Entry 6T2V (electron microscopy, 3.80 A resolution); this record covers chains B and C of the 4 polymer chains in the assembly.

# Chain B
Name: RecBCD enzyme subunit RecB
Organism: Escherichia coli
Notes: EC 3.1.11.5
UniProtKB: P08394 (RECB_ECOLI); residues 1-1180 here = UniProt positions 1-1180
Chain sequence (1181 residues; row label = number of the first residue in the row; numbering starts at 0):
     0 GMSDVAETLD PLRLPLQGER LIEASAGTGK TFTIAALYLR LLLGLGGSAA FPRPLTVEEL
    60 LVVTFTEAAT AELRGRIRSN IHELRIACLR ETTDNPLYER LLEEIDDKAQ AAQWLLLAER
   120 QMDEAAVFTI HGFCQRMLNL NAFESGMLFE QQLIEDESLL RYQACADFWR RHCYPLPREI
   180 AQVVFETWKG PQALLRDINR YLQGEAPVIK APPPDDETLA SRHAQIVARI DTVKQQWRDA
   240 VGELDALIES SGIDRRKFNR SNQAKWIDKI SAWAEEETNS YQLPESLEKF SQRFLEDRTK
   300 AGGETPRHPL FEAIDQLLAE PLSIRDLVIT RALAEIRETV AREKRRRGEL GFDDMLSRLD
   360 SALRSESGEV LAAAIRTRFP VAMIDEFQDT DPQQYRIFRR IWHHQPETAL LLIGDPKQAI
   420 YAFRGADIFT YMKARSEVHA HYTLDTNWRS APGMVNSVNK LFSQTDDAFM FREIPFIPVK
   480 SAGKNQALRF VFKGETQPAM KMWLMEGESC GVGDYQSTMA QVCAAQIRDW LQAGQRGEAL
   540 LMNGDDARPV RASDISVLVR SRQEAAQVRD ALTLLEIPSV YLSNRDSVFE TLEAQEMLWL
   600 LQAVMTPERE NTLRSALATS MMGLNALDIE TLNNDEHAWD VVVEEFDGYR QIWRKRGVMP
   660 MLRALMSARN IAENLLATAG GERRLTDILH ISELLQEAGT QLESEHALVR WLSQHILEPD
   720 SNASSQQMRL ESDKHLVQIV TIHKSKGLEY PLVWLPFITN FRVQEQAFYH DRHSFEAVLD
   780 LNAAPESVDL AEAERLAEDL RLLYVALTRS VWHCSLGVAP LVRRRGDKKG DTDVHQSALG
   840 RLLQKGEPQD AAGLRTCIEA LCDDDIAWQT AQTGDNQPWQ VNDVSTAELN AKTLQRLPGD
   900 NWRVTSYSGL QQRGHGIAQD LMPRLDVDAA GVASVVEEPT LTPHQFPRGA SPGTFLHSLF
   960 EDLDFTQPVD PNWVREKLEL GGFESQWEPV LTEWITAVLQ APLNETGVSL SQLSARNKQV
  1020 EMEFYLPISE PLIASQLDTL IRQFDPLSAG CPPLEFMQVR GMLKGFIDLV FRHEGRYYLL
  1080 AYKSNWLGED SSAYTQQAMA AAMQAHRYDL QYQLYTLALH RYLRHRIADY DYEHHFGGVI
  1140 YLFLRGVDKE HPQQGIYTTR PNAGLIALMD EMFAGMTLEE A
Not modelled in the structure: 0-4, 290-303, 911-937, 1175-1180
Construct notes: expression tag (0); engineered mutation Ala-1080 (Asp in P08394)
Curated features (UniProtKB/Swiss-Prot):
  - DNA-binding region: Ile-252 to Arg-254, Val-511, Gly-512, Ser-560, Arg-561, Arg-761
  - binding site (ATP): Ala-23 to Thr-30, Trp-447
  - binding site (Mg(2+)): His-956, Asp-1067, Tyr-1081
  - mutagenesis: Lys-29 (K29Q: Subunit loses ATPase and 3'-5' helicase activity, holoenzyme has 3-5 fold less helicase activity, 20-fold less processivity), Tyr-803 (Y803H: Large decrease in recombination, loss of Chi hotspot activity, decreased RecB helicase rate, retains nuclease activity but not Chi-sequence specificity, does not load RecA), Val-804 (V804E: Large decrease in recombination, loss of Chi hotspot activity, decreased RecB helicase rate, retains nuclease activity but not Chi-sequence specificity, does not load RecA), Thr-807 (T807I: In recB-2109; absence of nuclease modification at Chi sites), Asp-1067 (D1067A: Subunit loses nuclease activity)

# Chain C
Name: RecBCD enzyme subunit RecC
Organism: Escherichia coli
Notes: EC 3.1.11.5
UniProtKB: P07648 (RECC_ECOLI); residues 1-1122 here = UniProt positions 1-1122
Chain sequence (1122 residues; each row starts with the number of its first residue):
     1 MLRVYHSNRL DVLEALMEFI VERERLDDPF EPEMILVQST GMAQWLQMTL SQKFGIAANI
    61 DFPLPASFIW DMFVRVLPEI PKESAFNKQS MSWKLMTLLP QLLEREDFTL LRHYLTDDSD
   121 KRKLFQLSSK AADLFDQYLV YRPDWLAQWE TGHLVEGLGE AQAWQAPLWK ALVEYTHQLG
   181 QPRWHRANLY QRFIETLESA TTCPPGLPSR VFICGISALP PVYLQALQAL GKHIEIHLLF
   241 TNPCRYYWGD IKDPAYLAKL LTRQRRHSFE DRELPLFRDS ENAGQLFNSD GEQDVGNPLL
   301 ASWGKLGRDY IYLLSDLESS QELDAFVDVT PDNLLHNIQS DILELENRAV AGVNIEEFSR
   361 SDNKRPLDPL DSSITFHVCH SPQREVEVLH DRLLAMLEED PTLTPRDIIV MVADIDSYSP
   421 FIQAVFGSAP ADRYLPYAIS DRRARQSHPV LEAFISLLSL PDSRFVSEDV LALLDVPVLA
   481 ARFDITEEGL RYLRQWVNES GIRWGIDDDN VRELELPATG QHTWRFGLTR MLLGYAMESA
   541 QGEWQSVLPY DESSGLIAEL VGHLASLLMQ LNIWRRGLAQ ERPLEEWLPV CRDMLNAFFL
   601 PDAETEAAMT LIEQQWQAII AEGLGAQYGD AVPLSLLRDE LAQRLDQERI SQRFLAGPVN
   661 ICTLMPMRSI PFKVVCLLGM NDGVYPRQLA PLGFDLMSQK PKRGDRSRRD DDRYLFLEAL
   721 ISAQQKLYIS YIGRSIQDNS ERFPSVLVQE LIDYIGQSHY LPGDEALNCD ESEARVKAHL
   781 TCLHTRMPFD PQNYQPGERQ SYAREWLPAA SQAGKAHSEF VQPLPFTLPE TVPLETLQRF
   841 WAHPVRAFFQ MRLQVNFRTE DSEIPDTEPF ILEGLSRYQI NQQLLNALVE QDDAERLFRR
   901 FRAAGDLPYG AFGEIFWETQ CQEMQQLADR VIACRQPGQS MEIDLACNGV QITGWLPQVQ
   961 PDGLLRWRPS LLSVAQGMQL WLEHLVYCAS GGNGESRLFL RKDGEWRFPP LAAEQALHYL
  1021 SQLIEGYREG MSAPLLVLPE SGGAWLKTCY DAQNDAMLDD DSTLQKARTK FLQAYEGNMM
  1081 VRGEGDDIWY QRLWRQLTPE TMEAIVEQSQ RFLLPLFRFN QS
Not modelled in the structure: 1122
Curated features (UniProtKB/Swiss-Prot):
  - natural variant: Gln-647 to Leu-655 (sequence variant, change not given here; In recC-1004)
  - mutagenesis: Gln-38 (Q38A: Acts at variant Chi sequences), Leu-64 (L64A: Does not act at Chi), Trp-70 (W70A: Does not act at Chi), Asp-133 (D133A: Does not act at Chi), Leu-134 (L134A: Acts at variant Chi sequences), Asp-136 (D136A: Does not act at Chi), Gln-137 (Q137A: Acts at variant Chi sequences), Arg-142 (R142A: Acts at variant Chi sequences), Arg-186 (R186A/C/H: Does not act at Chi), Asp-705 (D705A/H: Acts at variant Chi sequences)

# Chain B / chain C interface
Residue-residue contacts (179):
  Ala-70(B) / Phe-743(C)
  Arg-73(B) / Asp-682(C)
  Gly-74(B) / Phe-743(C)
  Arg-77(B) / Val-746(C)
  Arg-77(B) / Gln-749(C)
  Arg-77(B) / Glu-750(C)
  His-81(B) / Asp-753(C)  salt bridge
  Arg-89(B) / Ala-351(C)  hydrogen bond (side chain-backbone)
  Arg-89(B) / Gly-352(C)
  Arg-89(B) / Phe-358(C)
  Arg-89(B) / Asp-770(C)  salt bridge
  Glu-118(B) / Val-746(C)
  Arg-119(B) / Arg-709(C)  hydrogen bond (backbone-side chain)
  Arg-119(B) / Arg-713(C)
  Gln-120(B) / Arg-709(C)
  Asp-122(B) / Pro-686(C)
  Asp-122(B) / Gln-688(C)  hydrogen bond (backbone-side chain)
  Asp-122(B) / Arg-709(C)  salt bridge
  Leu-139(B) / Leu-692(C)
  Leu-139(B) / Gly-693(C)
  Ala-141(B) / Tyr-114(C)
  Phe-142(B) / Leu-110(C)  hydrophobic
  Phe-142(B) / Tyr-114(C)  hydrophobic
  Phe-142(B) / Phe-694(C)  hydrophobic
  Gly-145(B) / Lys-123(C)  hydrogen bond (backbone-side chain)
  Met-146(B) / Tyr-114(C)
  Leu-147(B) / Lys-123(C)
  Phe-148(B) / Gln-126(C)
  Glu-149(B) / Gln-126(C)
  Tyr-161(B) / Thr-867(C)
  Gln-162(B) / Arg-464(C)  hydrogen bond
  Asp-166(B) / Arg-464(C)  salt bridge
  Trp-168(B) / Phe-912(C)  hydrophobic
  Arg-169(B) / Trp-504(C)
  Arg-169(B) / Pro-517(C)
  Arg-169(B) / Thr-867(C)  hydrogen bond
  Arg-169(B) / Glu-868(C)  salt bridge
  Cys-172(B) / Phe-912(C)
  Tyr-173(B) / Glu-868(C)  hydrogen bond
  Tyr-173(B) / Phe-870(C)
  Tyr-173(B) / Tyr-909(C)  hydrophobic
  Arg-177(B) / Ala-911(C)
  Arg-177(B) / Glu-914(C)
  Arg-177(B) / Ile-915(C)
  Gln-181(B) / Ile-915(C)
  Phe-184(B) / Phe-912(C)  hydrophobic
  Arg-345(B) / Asp-462(C)
  Leu-591(B) / Arg-1095(C)
  Glu-592(B) / Arg-1095(C)  salt bridge
  Trp-598(B) / Phe-857(C)  hydrophobic
  Trp-598(B) / Arg-858(C)  hydrogen bond (side chain-backbone)
  Gln-601(B) / Glu-860(C)  hydrogen bond
  Asn-610(B) / Asn-856(C)  hydrogen bond
  Arg-613(B) / Leu-853(C)
  Arg-613(B) / Gln-854(C)
  Arg-613(B) / Val-855(C)
  Ser-614(B) / Asn-856(C)  hydrogen bond (side chain-backbone)
  Ser-614(B) / Phe-857(C)
  Ala-617(B) / Val-855(C)  hydrophobic
  Ala-617(B) / Arg-1092(C)  hydrogen bond (backbone-side chain)
  Thr-618(B) / Arg-1092(C)  hydrogen bond (backbone-side chain)
  Ser-619(B) / His-817(C)
  Ser-619(B) / Arg-1092(C)  hydrogen bond
  Gly-622(B) / His-817(C)
  Leu-623(B) / Phe-820(C)
  Leu-623(B) / Arg-1092(C)  hydrogen bond (backbone-side chain)
  Asn-624(B) / Ser-818(C)  hydrogen bond
  Asn-624(B) / Glu-819(C)  hydrogen bond (side chain-backbone)
  Asn-624(B) / Phe-820(C)
  Asn-624(B) / Gln-822(C)  hydrogen bond
  Ala-625(B) / Phe-820(C)  hydrogen bond (backbone-backbone)
  Glu-629(B) / Arg-852(C)  salt bridge
  Arg-655(B) / Gly-427(C)  hydrogen bond (side chain-backbone)
  Arg-655(B) / Ala-429(C)
  Pro-659(B) / Gly-427(C)
  Arg-662(B) / Glu-805(C)
  Arg-662(B) / Trp-806(C)
  Met-665(B) / Trp-806(C)  hydrophobic
  Ser-666(B) / Glu-805(C)
  Ala-671(B) / Trp-806(C)  hydrophobic
  Glu-672(B) / Pro-808(C)
  Glu-672(B) / Ala-813(C)
  Glu-672(B) / Gly-814(C)  hydrogen bond (side chain-backbone)
  Asn-673(B) / Lys-815(C)
  Asn-673(B) / His-817(C)
  Leu-674(B) / His-817(C)
  Leu-675(B) / Ala-809(C)
  Ala-676(B) / Gly-814(C)
  Ala-676(B) / Lys-815(C)
  Thr-677(B) / Ala-816(C)
  Thr-677(B) / His-817(C)  hydrogen bond (side chain-backbone)
  Glu-681(B) / Phe-789(C)
  Thr-685(B) / Phe-789(C)
  Leu-688(B) / Phe-789(C)  hydrophobic
  Glu-692(B) / Gln-383(C)
  Gln-695(B) / Pro-420(C)
  Glu-702(B) / Pro-449(C)
  Arg-709(B) / Asp-475(C)  salt bridge
  Arg-709(B) / Glu-487(C)  salt bridge
  Ala-722(B) / Gln-737(C)  hydrogen bond (backbone-side chain)
  Met-727(B) / Arg-786(C)
  Arg-728(B) / Arg-786(C)  hydrogen bond (backbone-side chain)
  Thr-885(B) / Ser-811(C)
  Thr-885(B) / Gln-812(C)
  Leu-888(B) / Pro-791(C)  hydrophobic
  Leu-888(B) / Tyr-794(C)
  Leu-888(B) / Leu-807(C)
  Leu-888(B) / Ala-810(C)
  Leu-888(B) / Ser-811(C)
  Asn-889(B) / Tyr-794(C)
  Asn-889(B) / Gln-800(C)  hydrogen bond (backbone-side chain)
  Asn-889(B) / Leu-807(C)
  Ala-890(B) / Gln-800(C)
  Ala-890(B) / Ser-801(C)
  Ala-890(B) / Leu-807(C)
  Lys-891(B) / Gln-800(C)
  Lys-891(B) / Ser-801(C)
  Lys-891(B) / Tyr-802(C)
  Thr-892(B) / Glu-398(C)
  Leu-893(B) / Glu-398(C)
  Arg-895(B) / Leu-397(C)
  Arg-895(B) / Asp-400(C)  hydrogen bond (side chain-backbone)
  Arg-895(B) / Pro-401(C)  hydrogen bond (side chain-backbone)
  Pro-897(B) / Pro-405(C)
  Pro-897(B) / Tyr-434(C)
  Trp-901(B) / Arg-406(C)
  Trp-901(B) / Ala-656(C)
  Trp-901(B) / Gly-657(C)
  Trp-901(B) / Pro-658(C)
  Arg-902(B) / Ala-656(C)
  Val-903(B) / Met-48(C)  hydrophobic
  Val-903(B) / Ala-656(C)  hydrogen bond (backbone-backbone)
  Ser-950(B) / Glu-606(C)
  Glu-978(B) / Gln-617(C)
  Leu-979(B) / Gln-617(C)
  Arg-1015(B) / Phe-30(C)
  Arg-1015(B) / Gly-206(C)
  Asn-1016(B) / Phe-30(C)
  Gln-1018(B) / Phe-30(C)
  Gln-1018(B) / Asn-59(C)
  Met-1021(B) / Ala-58(C)  hydrophobic
  Met-1021(B) / Asn-59(C)  hydrogen bond
  Glu-1022(B) / Gln-47(C)
  Glu-1022(B) / Ala-57(C)
  Glu-1022(B) / Ala-58(C)
  Glu-1022(B) / Asn-59(C)
  Glu-1022(B) / Ile-60(C)
  Phe-1023(B) / Ala-57(C)
  Phe-1023(B) / Ala-58(C)  hydrophobic
  Tyr-1024(B) / Gln-44(C)
  Tyr-1024(B) / Gln-47(C)
  Tyr-1024(B) / Ser-51(C)
  Tyr-1024(B) / Ile-56(C)
  Tyr-1024(B) / Ala-57(C)  hydrogen bond (backbone-backbone)
  Leu-1025(B) / Gly-55(C)
  Pro-1026(B) / Ser-51(C)
  Pro-1026(B) / Gly-55(C)
  Met-1061(B) / Met-48(C)
  Met-1061(B) / Ser-51(C)
  Val-1069(B) / Phe-30(C)
  Arg-1071(B) / Asp-28(C)  salt bridge
  Arg-1071(B) / Phe-30(C)
  Tyr-1076(B) / Pro-29(C)
  Tyr-1076(B) / Phe-30(C)  hydrophobic
  Arg-1120(B) / Gly-55(C)  hydrogen bond (side chain-backbone)
  Tyr-1121(B) / Pro-29(C)  hydrogen bond (side chain-backbone)
  Tyr-1121(B) / Ala-58(C)
  Tyr-1121(B) / Asn-59(C)  hydrogen bond
  Arg-1123(B) / Arg-25(C)
  His-1124(B) / Val-21(C)
  His-1124(B) / Glu-22(C)  salt bridge
  His-1124(B) / Arg-25(C)  hydrogen bond (backbone-side chain)
  His-1124(B) / Phe-54(C)
  Arg-1125(B) / Arg-25(C)  hydrogen bond (backbone-side chain)
  Arg-1125(B) / Leu-26(C)
  Arg-1125(B) / Asp-28(C)
  Arg-1125(B) / Pro-29(C)  hydrogen bond (side chain-backbone)
  Arg-1125(B) / Glu-31(C)  hydrogen bond (side chain-backbone)
  Ile-1126(B) / Pro-29(C)  hydrophobic
Other interface residues (no listed pair), chain B (128 interface residues in all): Glu-71, Ile-85, Leu-88, Glu-90, Glu-123, Glu-143, Arg-170, Ala-180, Val-183, Lys-188, Pro-190, Met-621, Leu-626, Ile-628, Asn-632, Met-658, Leu-684, Thr-699, Gln-700, Gln-713, Leu-716, Gln-725, Gln-894, Gly-898, Lys-1017, Phe-1070, Ala-1117, Ala-1127
Other interface residues (no listed pair), chain C (142 interface residues in all): Pro-32, Gln-52, Leu-111, Arg-122, Leu-127, Lys-130, Trp-164, Pro-298, Ala-301, Ser-302, Val-353, Leu-394, Thr-402, Leu-403, Ala-424, Ser-428, Asp-432, Leu-435, His-448, Arg-494, Glu-515, Leu-516, Thr-519, Leu-655, Pro-691, Gln-757, Cys-769, Met-787, Pro-788, Leu-824, Asp-861, Glu-863, Ile-871, Phe-916, Gln-1091

# Overview
128 residues of chain B and 142 residues of chain C are in contact, with 37 hydrogen bonds and 11 salt
bridges. Polar contacts include His-81(B)/Asp-753(C), Arg-89(B)/Asp-770(C) and Asp-122(B)/Arg-709(C).
Here chain B is RecBCD enzyme subunit RecB and chain C is RecBCD enzyme subunit RecC, both from Escherichia
coli. Entry 6T2V (Cryo-EM structure of the RecBCD in complex with Chi-plus2 substrate) was determined by
electron microscopy, deposited together with 6SJB, 6SJE, 6SJF, 6SJG and 6T2U.
